PDB entry 9LW6 | electron microscopy, 3.42 A resolution | chains k and s of the 54 polymer chains in the assembly

[Chain k (and s)]
Name: Phage capsid-like C-terminal domain-containing protein
Organism: Mycolicibacterium phage Mycofy1
Notes: chain s of this document is another copy of the same molecule, construct and numbering; everything in this record applies to it too
UniProtKB: Q854Z2 (Q854Z2_9CAUD); numbering as in UniProt (aligned over 1-543)
Amino-acid sequence (543 residues; numbered 1 to 543; the number before each row is that of its first residue):
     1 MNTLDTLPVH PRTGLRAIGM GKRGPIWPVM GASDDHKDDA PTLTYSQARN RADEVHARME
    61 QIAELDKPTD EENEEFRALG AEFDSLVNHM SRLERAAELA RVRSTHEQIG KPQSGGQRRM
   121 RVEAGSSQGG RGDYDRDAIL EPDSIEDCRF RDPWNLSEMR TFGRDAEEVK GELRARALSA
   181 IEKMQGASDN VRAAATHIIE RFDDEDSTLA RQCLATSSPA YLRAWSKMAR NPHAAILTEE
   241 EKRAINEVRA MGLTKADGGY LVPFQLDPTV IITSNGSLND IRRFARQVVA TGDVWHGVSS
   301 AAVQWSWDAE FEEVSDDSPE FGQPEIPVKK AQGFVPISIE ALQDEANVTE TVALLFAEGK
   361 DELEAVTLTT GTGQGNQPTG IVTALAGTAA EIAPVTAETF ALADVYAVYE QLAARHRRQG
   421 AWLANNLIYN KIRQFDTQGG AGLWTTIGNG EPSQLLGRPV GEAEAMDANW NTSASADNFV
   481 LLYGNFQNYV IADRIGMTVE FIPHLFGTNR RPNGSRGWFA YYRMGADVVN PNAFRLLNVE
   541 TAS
Disordered / not traced: 1-250
Construct notes: conflict H197 (Lys in Q854Z2)

[Chain k / chain s interface]
Residue-residue contacts (31):
  M251(k) - F321(s)  hydrophobic
  A256(k) - E320(s)
  A256(k) - F321(s)  hydrogen bond (backbone-backbone)
  D257(k) - E320(s)
  G258(k) - F321(s)
  Y260(k) - V298(s)
  Y260(k) - F321(s)
  Y260(k) - Q323(s)
  I339(k) - Y521(s)
  E340(k) - K330(s)  salt bridge
  E340(k) - R523(s)
  Q343(k) - R494(s)  hydrogen bond (backbone-side chain)
  Q343(k) - Y521(s)
  Q343(k) - R523(s)  hydrogen bond
  D344(k) - G292(s)
  D344(k) - D293(s)
  D344(k) - R494(s)  salt bridge
  D344(k) - R523(s)  salt bridge
  H504(k) - E500(s)  salt bridge
  H504(k) - I502(s)
  F506(k) - H504(s)
  F506(k) - L505(s)  hydrophobic
  F506(k) - F506(s)  hydrophobic
  R510(k) - F506(s)
  R510(k) - G507(s)
  R510(k) - T508(s)
  R510(k) - R510(s)
  R511(k) - F334(s)
  P512(k) - F334(s)
  P512(k) - I502(s)  hydrophobic
  R516(k) - E500(s)  salt bridge
Interface residues without a listed pair, chain k (18 interface residues in all): K255, N513, G514
Interface residues without a listed pair, chain s (25 interface residues in all): T291, S318, P319, G322, Q332, F519

[Summary]
The interface between chain k and chain s involves 18 residues on one side and 25 on the other, with 3
hydrogen bonds and 5 salt bridges. Among the polar pairs are E340(k)-K330(s), D344(k)-R494(s) and
D344(k)-R523(s).
Both chains are Phage capsid-like C-terminal domain-containing protein (Mycolicibacterium phage Mycofy1).
Entry 9LW6 (Top cap of bacteriophage Mycofy1 mature head (C5 symmetry)) was determined by electron microscopy
(same publication as 9LW7, 9LW8, 9LW9 and 9LWA).
